PDB entry 6WJ1 | X-ray diffraction, 3.50 A resolution | chains E and D of the 12 polymer chains in the assembly

== Chain E ==
Name: Hemagglutinin HA1 chain
Organism: Influenza A virus
UniProtKB: A0A3S7XTA4 (A0A3S7XTA4_9INFA); the construct lacks a stretch of the UniProt sequence, so the offset changes along the chain: 11-55 = UniProt 18-62; 56-83 = UniProt 64-91; 84-90 = UniProt 93-99; 91-116 = UniProt 101-126; 3 more segments
Sequence (330 residues; each row starts with the number of its first residue; a row labelled like 116A-116C holds insertion residues (116A, then the next letters in order)):
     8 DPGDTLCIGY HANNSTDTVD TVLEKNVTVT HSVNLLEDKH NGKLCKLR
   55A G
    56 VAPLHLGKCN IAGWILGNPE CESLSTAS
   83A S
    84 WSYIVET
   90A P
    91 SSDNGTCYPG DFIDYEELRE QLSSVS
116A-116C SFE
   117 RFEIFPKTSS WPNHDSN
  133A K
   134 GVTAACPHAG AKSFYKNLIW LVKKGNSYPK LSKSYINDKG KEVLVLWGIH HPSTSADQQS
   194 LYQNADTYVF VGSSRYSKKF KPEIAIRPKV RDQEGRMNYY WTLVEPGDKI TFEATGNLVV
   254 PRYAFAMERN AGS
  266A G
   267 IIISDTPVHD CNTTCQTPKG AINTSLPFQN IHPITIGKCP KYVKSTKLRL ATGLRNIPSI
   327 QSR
Unresolved in the structure: 326-329
Differences from the reference sequence: expression tag (8-10)
Disulfides: Cys52-Cys277, Cys64-Cys76, Cys97-Cys139, Cys281-Cys305
Covalent attachments: N-acetylglucosamine (NAG) linked to Asn21, Asn33, Asn94, Asn278, Asn289

== Chain D ==
Name: Hemagglutinin HA2 chain
Organism: Influenza A virus
UniProtKB: A0A3S5H8L7 (A0A3S5H8L7_9INFA); residues 1-175 here correspond to UniProt positions 345-519 (UniProt number = residue number + 344)
Sequence (175 residues; numbered 1 to 175; the number before each row is that of its first residue):
     1 GLFGAIAGFI EGGWTGMVDG WYGYHHQNEQ GSGYAADLKS TQNAIDGITN KVNSVIEKMN
    61 TQFTAVGKEF NHLEKRIENL NKKVDDGFLD IWTYNAELLV LLENERTLDY HDSNVKNLYE
   121 KVRSQLKNNA KEIGNGCFEF YHKCDNTCME SVKNGTYDYP KYSEEAKLNR EEIDS
Unresolved in the structure: 172-175
Differences from the reference sequence: conflict Gly47 (Glu391 in A0A3S5H8L7), Ile77 (Val421 in A0A3S5H8L7), Ser175 (Gly519 in A0A3S5H8L7)
Disulfides: Cys144-Cys148
Covalent attachments: N-acetylglucosamine (NAG) linked to Asn154
What the authors report for this chain:
  - mutagenesis - L38Q: unchanged binding to clonotype B

== How chain E and chain D interact ==
Pairs across the interface (12):
  Thr28(E) - Asn50(D)
  Val29(E) - Asn50(D)  hydrogen bond (backbone-side chain)
  Val29(E) - Lys51(D)  hydrogen bond (backbone-backbone)
  Leu30(E) - Gly47(D)
  Leu30(E) - Asn50(D)
  Leu30(E) - Tyr110(D)  hydrophobic
  Glu31(E) - Asn50(D)
  Lys32(E) - Asn50(D)
  Lys32(E) - Ser54(D)
  Lys32(E) - Lys58(D)
  Lys310(E) - Asn60(D)  hydrogen bond
  Lys310(E) - Gln62(D)
Also at the interface, not in a pair above, chain D (10 interface residues in all): Asp46, Ile48

== Overview ==
Chain E and chain D form an interface of 6 and 10 residues respectively, with 3 hydrogen bonds. Polar contacts
include Val29(E)-Asn50(D), Lys310(E)-Asn60(D) and Val29(E)-Lys51(D). Covalently linked N-acetylglucosamine: at
Asn21(E), Asn33(E), Asn94(E), Asn278(E) and Asn289(E). Covalently linked N-acetylglucosamine: at Asn154(D).
From the paper: L38Q of chain D leaves binding to clonotype B unchanged.
Chain E is Hemagglutinin HA1 chain and chain D is Hemagglutinin HA2 chain, both from Influenza A virus; the
structure, Crystal structure of Fab 54-4H03 bound to H1 influenza hemagglutinin, was determined by X-ray
diffraction, deposited together with 6WIZ and 6WJ0.
